Entry 8XYP (electron microscopy, 2.54 A resolution); this record covers chains C and D of the 4 polymer chains in the assembly.

== Chain C ==
Molecule: Myb-like DNA-binding domain protein
Source organism: Tetrahymena thermophila SB210
UniProt: Q22VV9 (Q22VV9_TETTS); residue numbers follow UniProt; this construct covers 2-360
Chain sequence (364 residues; row label = number of the first residue in the row; numbers below 1 keep their minus sign (Gly-3 is residue -3)):
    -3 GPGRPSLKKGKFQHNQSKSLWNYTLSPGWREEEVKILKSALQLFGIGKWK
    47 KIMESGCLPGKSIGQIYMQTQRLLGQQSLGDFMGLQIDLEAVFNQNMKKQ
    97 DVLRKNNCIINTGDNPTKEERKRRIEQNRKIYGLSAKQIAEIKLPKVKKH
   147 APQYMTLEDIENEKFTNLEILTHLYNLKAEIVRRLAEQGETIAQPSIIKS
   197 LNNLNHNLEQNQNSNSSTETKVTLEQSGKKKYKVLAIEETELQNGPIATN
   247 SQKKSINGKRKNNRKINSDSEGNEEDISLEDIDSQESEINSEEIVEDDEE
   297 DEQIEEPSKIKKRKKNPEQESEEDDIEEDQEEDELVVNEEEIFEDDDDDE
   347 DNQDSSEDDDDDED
Not modelled in the structure: -3 to 151, 184-360
Sequence notes: expression tag (-3 to 1)

== Chain D ==
Molecule: Transmembrane protein, putative
Source organism: Tetrahymena thermophila SB210
UniProt: I7M8B9 (I7M8B9_TETTS); residues 1-142 here correspond to UniProt positions 154-295 (UniProt number = residue number + 153)
Chain sequence (146 residues; row label = number of the first residue in the row; numbers below 1 keep their minus sign (Gly-3 is residue -3)):
    -3 GPEFMKKNGKSQNQPLDFTQYAKNMRKDLSNQDICLEDGALNHSYFLTKK
    47 GQYWTPLNQKALQRGIELFGVGNWKEINYDEFSGKANIVELELRTCMILG
    97 INDITEYYGKKISEEEQEEIKKSNIAKGKKENKLKDNIYQKLQQMQ
Not modelled in the structure: -3 to 10, 138-142
Sequence notes: expression tag (-3 to 0)
Reported in the primary citation:
  - mutagenesis - F42E: abolished catalytic activity
  - mutagenesis - F42E: unchanged binding to MT-a70 family protein

== Chain C / chain D interface ==
Contacting residue pairs - 9 pairs, chain C then chain D:
  Thr162(C) - Lys45(D)
  Leu164(C) - Gln48(D)
  Leu164(C) - Glu86(D)
  Leu164(C) - Leu89(D)  hydrophobic
  Glu165(C) - Gln48(D)
  Leu167(C) - Leu89(D)  hydrophobic
  Thr168(C) - Val85(D)
  Tyr171(C) - Val85(D)  hydrophobic
  Tyr171(C) - Glu88(D)
Other interface residues (no listed pair), chain D (7 interface residues in all): Asn83

== Summary ==
6 residues of chain C and 7 residues of chain D are in contact. The paper reports that F42E of chain D
abolishes catalytic activity; F42E of chain D leaves binding to MT-a70 family protein unchanged.
Here chain C is Myb-like DNA-binding domain protein and chain D is Transmembrane protein, putative, both from
Tetrahymena thermophila SB210. Entry 8XYP (Cryo-EM structure of SAH-bound Tetrahymena DNA methyltransferase
complex MTA1c) was determined by electron microscopy (same publication as 8XYL, 8XYQ, 8XYX, 9U92, 9U9K and
9VU6).
